Entry 8VN0 (X-ray diffraction, 1.60 A resolution); this record covers chains C and B of the 4 polymer chains in the assembly.

[Chain C]
Molecule: 21-nt DNA strand
Sequence (21 nucleotides; each row starts with the number of its first residue):
   401 TTGACTCTCTTAAGAGAGTCA
Metal / ion sites: Mg2+: DA413, DG414 (shared with Asn319(B) of chain B); Na+: DA413, DG414 (shared with Asn319(B) of chain B)

[Chain B]
Protein: Intron-encoded endonuclease I-PpoI
Source organism: Physarum polycephalum
Notes: EC 3.1.-.-
UniProtKB: Q94702 (PPO1_PHYPO); residues 202-363 here correspond to UniProt positions 2-163 (UniProt number = residue number - 200)
Chain sequence (162 residues; numbered 202 to 363; the number before each row is that of its first residue):
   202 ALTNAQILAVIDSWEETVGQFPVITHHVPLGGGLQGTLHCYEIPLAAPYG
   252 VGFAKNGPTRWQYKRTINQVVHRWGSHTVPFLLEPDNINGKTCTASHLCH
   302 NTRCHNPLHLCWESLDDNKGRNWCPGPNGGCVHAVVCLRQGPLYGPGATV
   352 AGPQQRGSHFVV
Metal / ion sites: Zn2+ site 1: Cys241, Cys300, Cys305, His310; Mg2+: Asn319 (shared with DA413(C), DG414(C) of chain C); Na+: Asn319 (shared with DA413(C), DG414(C) of chain C); Zn2+ site 2: Cys325, Cys332, His334, Cys338

[Chain C / chain B interface]
Residue-residue contacts (25):
  DA413(C) - Leu316(B)  base contact
  DA413(C) - Asn319(B)  phosphate contact
  DA413(C) - Lys320(B)  base contact
  DA413(C) - Asn323(B)  hydrogen bond to the phosphate
  DA413(C) - Leu344(B)  phosphate contact
  DG414(C) - Arg261(B)  base contact
  DG414(C) - Thr295(B)  phosphate contact
  DG414(C) - Ala296(B)  phosphate contact
  DG414(C) - Ser297(B)  phosphate contact
  DG414(C) - His298(B)  salt bridge to the phosphate
  DG414(C) - Leu316(B)  sugar contact
  DG414(C) - Asn319(B)  hydrogen bond to the phosphate
  DA415(C) - Asn257(B)  base contact
  DA415(C) - Arg261(B)  salt bridge to the phosphate
  DA415(C) - Thr279(B)  phosphate contact
  DA415(C) - Thr295(B)  phosphate contact
  DA415(C) - Ala296(B)  hydrogen bond to the phosphate
  DG416(C) - Asn257(B)  hydrogen bond to the base
  DG416(C) - Gln263(B)  base contact
  DG416(C) - Trp275(B)  phosphate contact
  DG416(C) - Gly276(B)  hydrogen bond to the phosphate
  DA417(C) - Asn257(B)  base contact
  DA417(C) - Gln263(B)  hydrogen bond to the base
  DA417(C) - Arg274(B)  hydrogen bond to the base
  DG418(C) - Arg274(B)  hydrogen bond to the base
Also at the interface, not in a pair above, chain C (7 interface residues in all): DA412
Also at the interface, not in a pair above, chain B (17 interface residues in all): Trp313

[Overview]
Chain C and chain B form an interface of 7 and 17 residues respectively, with 8 hydrogen bonds and 2 salt
bridges. Polar contacts include DG416(C)-Asn257(B), DA417(C)-Gln263(B) and DA417(C)-Arg274(B). Asn319(B),
DA413(C) and DG414(C) form the Mg2+ site. Asn319(B), DA413(C) and DG414(C) form the Na+ site.
Here chain C is a 21-nt DNA strand and chain B is Intron-encoded endonuclease I-PpoI (Physarum polycephalum).
Entry 8VN0 (Homing endonuclease I-PpoI-DNA complex:reaction at pH6.0 (K+ MES) with 500 uM Mg2+ for 80s) was
determined by X-ray diffraction (same publication as 8VMO, 8VMP, 8VMQ, 8VMR, 8VMS, 8VMT and 35 further
entries).
